Entry 7JQD (X-ray diffraction, 2.70 A resolution); this record covers chains A and B.

# Chain A
Name: Pituitary adenylate cyclase-activating polypeptide type I receptor
Organism: Homo sapiens
UniProtKB: P41586 (PACR_HUMAN), isoform P41586-4; aligned to UniProt positions 18-122 over residues 18-122 (the alignment contains insertions or deletions, so no single offset holds)
Chain sequence (105 residues; each row starts with the number of its first residue):
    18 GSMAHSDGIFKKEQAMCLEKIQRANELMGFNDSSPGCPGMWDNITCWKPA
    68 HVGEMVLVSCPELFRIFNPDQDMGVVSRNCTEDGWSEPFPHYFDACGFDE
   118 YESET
Disordered / not traced: 18-20, 43-52, 116-122
Cystine bridges: Cys-34/Cys-63, Cys-54/Cys-97, Cys-77/Cys-113
Differences from the reference sequence: engineered mutation Gly-18 (Ala in P41586), Ser-19 (Pro in P41586), Met-20 (Ala in P41586), Ala-21 (Met in P41586), Gly-25 (Cys in P41586)
UniProt features mapped onto this chain:
  - glycosylation (N-linked (GlcNAc...) asparagine): Asn-48, Asn-60

# Chain B
Name: Peptide-43
Chain sequence (39 residues; each row starts with the number of its first residue):
     1 CDATCQFRKAIDDCARQAYHSSVFKACMKQKKKEWKAGX
Cystine bridges: Cys-1/Cys-5, Cys-14/Cys-27
Modified / non-standard residues: NH2 (amino group) at position 39

# Interface between chain A and chain B
Contacting residue pairs - 36 pairs, chain A then chain B:
  Ala-21(A) with Ala-15(B)
  Ser-23(A) with Asp-12(B), hydrogen bond; Ala-15(B)
  Asp-24(A) with Arg-8(B), salt bridge; Asp-12(B), hydrogen bond (backbone-side chain)
  Phe-27(A) with Arg-8(B); Ile-11(B), hydrophobic; Asp-12(B)
  Asp-59(A) with Thr-4(B)
  Asn-60(A) with Arg-8(B), hydrogen bond (backbone-side chain)
  Ile-61(A) with Phe-7(B), hydrophobic; Arg-8(B)
  Phe-81(A) with Phe-7(B), hydrophobic; Ile-11(B), hydrophobic
  Phe-84(A) with Ser-21(B); Phe-24(B), hydrophobic
  Asn-85(A) with Lys-25(B)
  Pro-105(A) with Thr-4(B)
  His-108(A) with Ala-3(B)
  Tyr-109(A) with Thr-4(B); Phe-7(B)
  Phe-110(A) with Gln-6(B); Phe-7(B), hydrophobic; Ala-10(B), hydrophobic; Lys-31(B); Lys-32(B), hydrogen bond (backbone-side chain); Trp-35(B), hydrophobic
  Asp-111(A) with Lys-32(B); Trp-35(B); Lys-36(B), salt bridge
  Cys-113(A) with Phe-7(B), hydrophobic
  Gly-114(A) with Phe-7(B)
  Phe-115(A) with Lys-25(B); Met-28(B), hydrophobic; Lys-29(B); Lys-32(B)
Also at the interface, not in a pair above, chain A (21 interface residues in all): Lys-28, Pro-78, Arg-95

# In short
21 residues of chain A face 18 of chain B across their interface, with 4 hydrogen bonds and 2 salt bridges.
Among the polar pairs are Asp-24(A)/Arg-8(B), Asp-111(A)/Lys-36(B) and Ser-23(A)/Asp-12(B).
Here chain A is Pituitary adenylate cyclase-activating polypeptide type I receptor (Homo sapiens) and chain B
is Peptide-43. Entry 7JQD (Crystal Structure of PAC1r in complex with peptide antagonist) was determined by
X-ray diffraction.
